Entry 7JZW (electron microscopy, 3.20 A resolution); this record covers chains H and M of the 11 polymer chains in the assembly.

Chain H:
Molecule: CRISPR type I-F/YPEST-associated protein Csy3
From: Pseudomonas aeruginosa
UniProt: A0A444M080 (A0A444M080_PSEAI); residues 20-361 here correspond to UniProt positions 1-342 (UniProt number = residue number - 19)
Sequence (344 residues; numbered 18 to 361; the number before each row is that of its first residue):
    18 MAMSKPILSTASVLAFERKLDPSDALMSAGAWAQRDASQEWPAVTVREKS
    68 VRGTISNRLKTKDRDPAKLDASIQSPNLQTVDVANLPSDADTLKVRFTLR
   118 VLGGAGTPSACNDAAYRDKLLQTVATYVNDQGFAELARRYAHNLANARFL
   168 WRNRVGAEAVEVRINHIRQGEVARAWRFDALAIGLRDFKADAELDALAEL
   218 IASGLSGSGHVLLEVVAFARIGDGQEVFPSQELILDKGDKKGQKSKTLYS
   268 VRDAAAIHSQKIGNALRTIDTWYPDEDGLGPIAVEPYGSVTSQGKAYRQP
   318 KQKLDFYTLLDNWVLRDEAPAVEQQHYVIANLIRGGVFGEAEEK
Unresolved in the structure: 18-23, 253-257, 359-361
Differences from the reference sequence: expression tag (18-19)

Chain M:
Molecule: CRISPR repeat sequence
From: Pseudomonas aeruginosa
Sequence (61 nucleotides; row label = number of the first residue in the row):
     1 CUAAGAAAUUCACGGCGGGCUUGAUGUCCGCGUCUACCUGAUUCACUGCC
    51 GUAUAGGCAGC
Differences from the reference sequence: conflict A41 (G1458 in 313291946), A53 (G1446 in 313291946)

Chain H / chain M interface:
Pairs across the interface - 43 pairs, chain H then chain M:
  Ala32(H) with C11(M), sugar contact
  Phe33(H) with C11(M), hydrogen bond to the sugar; A12(M), sugar contact
  Glu34(H) with C11(M), sugar contact; A12(M), phosphate contact
  Arg35(H) with A12(M), salt bridge to the phosphate; C13(M), salt bridge to the phosphate
  Ser67(H) with U21(M), phosphate contact
  Val68(H) with G19(M), base contact; U21(M), phosphate contact
  Arg69(H) with G19(M), hydrogen bond to the sugar; C20(M), hydrogen bond to the sugar; U21(M), hydrogen bond to the sugar
  Gly70(H) with G19(M), base contact
  Leu95(H) with U21(M), sugar contact
  Gln96(H) with G19(M), base contact
  Trp168(H) with G14(M), base contact
  Arg169(H) with G17(M), sugar contact; G18(M), salt bridge to the phosphate
  Gln248(H) with G15(M), hydrogen bond to the sugar; C16(M), sugar contact
  Glu249(H) with G15(M), base contact
  Leu250(H) with G15(M), base contact
  Lys258(H) with U21(M), base contact
  Ser262(H) with G19(M), base contact
  His275(H) with G15(M), salt bridge to the phosphate
  Gln277(H) with C13(M), sugar contact; G14(M), sugar contact; G15(M), hydrogen bond to the phosphate
  Lys278(H) with G14(M), hydrogen bond to the base; C16(M), salt bridge to the phosphate
  Asn281(H) with G14(M), hydrogen bond to the base
  Arg284(H) with C13(M), sugar contact; G14(M), salt bridge to the phosphate
  Glu302(H) with G14(M), phosphate contact
  Thr308(H) with G14(M), hydrogen bond to the base
  Ser309(H) with G14(M), base contact
  Arg351(H) with A12(M), sugar contact
  Gly352(H) with A12(M), sugar contact
  Gly353(H) with C11(M), hydrogen bond to the sugar; A12(M), hydrogen bond to the sugar
  Val354(H) with C11(M), base contact; A12(M), base contact
Also at the interface, not in a pair above, chain H (34 interface residues in all): Thr71, Asn94, Ser126, Ser247, Val307

Overview:
34 residues of chain H face 11 of chain M across their interface, with 11 hydrogen bonds and 6 salt bridges.
Polar pairs include Lys278(H)-G14(M), Asn281(H)-G14(M) and Thr308(H)-G14(M).
Chain H is CRISPR type I-F/YPEST-associated protein Csy3 and chain M is CRISPR repeat sequence, both from
Pseudomonas aeruginosa; the structure, Cryo-EM structure of CRISPR-Cas surveillance complex with AcrIF4, was
determined by electron microscopy together with 7JZX and 7JZZ from the same study.
